PDB entry 5DBI | X-ray diffraction, 2.20 A resolution | chain A

== Chain A ==
Protein: Iridoid synthase
Organism: Catharanthus roseus
Notes: EC 1.3.1.99
UniProt: K7WDL7 (IRIS_CATRO); residue numbers follow UniProt; this construct covers 26-388
Sequence (374 residues; row label = number of the first residue in the row):
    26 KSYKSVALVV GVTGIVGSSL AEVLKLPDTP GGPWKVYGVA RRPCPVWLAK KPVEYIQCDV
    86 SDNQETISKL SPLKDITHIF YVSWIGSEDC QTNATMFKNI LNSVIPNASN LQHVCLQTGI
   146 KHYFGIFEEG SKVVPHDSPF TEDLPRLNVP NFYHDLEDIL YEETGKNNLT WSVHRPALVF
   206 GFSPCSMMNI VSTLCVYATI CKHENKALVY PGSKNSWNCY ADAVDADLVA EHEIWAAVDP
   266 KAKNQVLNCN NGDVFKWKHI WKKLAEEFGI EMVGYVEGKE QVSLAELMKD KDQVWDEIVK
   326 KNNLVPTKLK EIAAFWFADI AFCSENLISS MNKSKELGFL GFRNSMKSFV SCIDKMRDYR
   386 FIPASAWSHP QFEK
Disordered / not traced: 155-158, 391-399
Sequence notes: expression tag (389-399)
Curated features (UniProtKB/Swiss-Prot):
  - active site: Lys-146, Tyr-178
  - binding site (NADP(+)): Thr-38 to Ile-40, Arg-66, Arg-67, Asp-84, Val-85, Ser-108, Trp-109, Gln-142, Tyr-178, Val-204, Ser-211 to Met-213
  - binding site (substrate): Lys-146, Tyr-178, Ser-349
  - mutagenesis: Lys-146 (K146A: Reduces enzymatic activity 6-fold), Phe-149 (F149M: Slightly reduces enzymatic activity), Tyr-178 (Y178A/F: Abolishes enzymatic activity), Phe-342 (F342A: Abolishes enzymatic activity), Ala-346 (A346I: No effect on enzymatic activity), Ser-349 (S349F: No effect on enzymatic activity)
Small-molecule neighbours:
  - NAD (nicotinamide-adenine-dinucleotide): Gly-36, Val-37, Thr-38, Gly-39, Ile-40, Val-41, Ala-65, Arg-66, Cys-83, Asp-84, Val-85, Ser-86, Val-107, Ser-108, Trp-109, Ile-110, Met-121, Gln-142, Thr-143, Gly-144, Lys-146, Phe-177, Tyr-178, Pro-201, Ala-202, Leu-203, Val-204, Ser-211, Met-212, Met-213, Phe-342
  - (2E,6E)-2,6-dimethylocta-2,6-dienedial (XOG): Gly-144, Ile-145, Lys-146, Phe-149, Tyr-178, Leu-203, Met-213, Phe-342, Ile-345, Ala-346, Ser-349, Leu-352
Reported in the primary citation:
  - binding site for (2E,6E)-2,6-dimethylocta-2,6-dienedial: Lys-146, Tyr-178, Ala-346, Ser-349
  - catalytic residues: Tyr-178
  - binding site for NAD: Asp-84, Tyr-178
  - contacts within the chain: Glu-182/Arg-200 (salt bridge)
  - mutagenesis - Y178A, Y178F, F342A: abolished catalytic activity on (2E,6E)-2,6-dimethylocta-2,6-dienedial
  - mutagenesis - K146A: decreased catalytic activity on (2E,6E)-2,6-dimethylocta-2,6-dienedial
  - mutagenesis - F149M, A346I, S349F: unchanged catalytic activity on (2E,6E)-2,6-dimethylocta-2,6-dienedial

== Overview ==
Ligands of chain A: NAD and (2E,6E)-2,6-dimethylocta-2,6-dienedial. UniProt lists active-site residues Lys-146
and Tyr-178, 15 NADP+-binding residues, 3 substrate-binding residues and 6 mutagenesis sites. The paper
reports the catalytic residue Tyr-178; Y178A, Y178F and F342A abolish catalytic activity on
(2E,6E)-2,6-dimethylocta-2,6-dienedial; 7 substitutions were tested in all.
Chain A is Iridoid synthase (Catharanthus roseus); the structure, Crystal Structure of Iridoid Synthase from
Cantharanthus roseus in complex with NAD+ and 10-oxogeranial, was determined by X-ray diffraction (same
publication as 5DBF and 5DBG).
